5Y8W - chain A; structure by X-ray diffraction, 1.76 A resolution.

# Chain A
Molecule: Bromodomain-containing protein 4
Source organism: Homo sapiens
Reference sequence: O60885 (BRD4_HUMAN); numbering as in UniProt (aligned over 44-168)
Sequence (141 residues; each row starts with the number of its first residue):
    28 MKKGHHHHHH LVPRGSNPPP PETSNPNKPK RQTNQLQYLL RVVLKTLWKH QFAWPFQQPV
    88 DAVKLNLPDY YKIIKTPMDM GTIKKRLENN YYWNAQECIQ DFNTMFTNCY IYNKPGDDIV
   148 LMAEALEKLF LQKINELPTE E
Not modelled in the structure: 28-41, 166-168
Sequence notes: expression tag (28-43)
Ion coordination: Na+: Y137, I138, N140
Ligand contacts: 8PU (5-bromanyl-2-methoxy-N-(3-methyl-6-oxidanyl-1,2-benzoxazol-5-yl)benzenesulfonamide): W81, P82, F83, V87, L92, L94, Y97, C136, Y139, N140, D145, I146, M149

# Summary
Ligands of chain A: compound 8PU. The Na+ site is built by Y137, I138 and N140.
Chain A is Bromodomain-containing protein 4 (Homo sapiens); the structure, Crystal Structure Analysis of the
BRD4, was determined by X-ray diffraction together with 5Y8C, 5Y8Y, 5Y8Z, 5Y93 and 5Y94 from the same study.
